PDB entry 8OZD | electron microscopy, 3.89 A resolution | chains A and J of the 8 polymer chains in the assembly

# Chain A
Protein: TIR domain-containing protein
Source organism: Maribacter polysiphoniae
UniProt: A0A316E683 (A0A316E683_9FLAO); residues 1-452 here = UniProt positions 1-452
Amino-acid sequence (452 residues; row label = number of the first residue in the row):
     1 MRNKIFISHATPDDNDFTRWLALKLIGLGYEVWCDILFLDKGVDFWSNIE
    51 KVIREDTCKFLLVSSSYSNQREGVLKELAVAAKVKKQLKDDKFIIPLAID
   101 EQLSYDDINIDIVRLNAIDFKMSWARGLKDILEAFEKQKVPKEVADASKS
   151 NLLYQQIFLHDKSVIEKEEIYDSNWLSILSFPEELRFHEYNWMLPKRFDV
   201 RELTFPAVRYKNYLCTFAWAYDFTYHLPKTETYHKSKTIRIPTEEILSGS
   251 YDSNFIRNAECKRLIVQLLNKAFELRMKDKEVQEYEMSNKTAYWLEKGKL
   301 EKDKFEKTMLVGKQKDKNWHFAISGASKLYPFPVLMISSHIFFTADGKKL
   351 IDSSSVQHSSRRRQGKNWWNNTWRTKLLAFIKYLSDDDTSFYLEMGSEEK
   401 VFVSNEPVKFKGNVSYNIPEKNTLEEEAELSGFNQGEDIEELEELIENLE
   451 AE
Disordered / not traced: 419-452
Reported in the primary citation:
  - catalytic residues: Glu77 (citing earlier work)

# Chain J
Molecule: 16-nt DNA strand
Sequence (16 nucleotides; numbered 1 to 16; the number before each row is that of its first residue):
     1 AAAAAAAAAAAAAAAA

# How chain A and chain J interact
Residue-residue contacts (16; chain A residue first):
  Arg201(A) - DA3(J)  salt bridge to the phosphate
  Arg263(A) - DA4(J)  hydrogen bond to the base
  Arg263(A) - DA5(J)  salt bridge to the phosphate
  Val266(A) - DA4(J)  phosphate contact
  Val266(A) - DA5(J)  phosphate contact
  Gln267(A) - DA3(J)  phosphate contact
  Gln267(A) - DA4(J)  sugar contact
  Asn270(A) - DA4(J)  sugar contact
  Ser327(A) - DA5(J)  phosphate contact
  Lys328(A) - DA5(J)  salt bridge to the phosphate
  His358(A) - DA12(J)  base contact
  Arg362(A) - DA12(J)  base contact
  Arg362(A) - DA13(J)  hydrogen bond to the base
  Arg362(A) - DA14(J)  hydrogen bond to the sugar
  Lys366(A) - DA14(J)  phosphate contact
  Lys366(A) - DA15(J)  salt bridge to the phosphate
Interface residues without a listed pair, chain J (8 interface residues in all): DA6

# Overview
The interface between chain A and chain J involves 10 residues on one side and 8 on the other; the contacts
include 3 hydrogen bonds and 4 salt bridges. Polar pairs include Arg263(A)-DA4(J), Arg362(A)-DA13(J) and
Arg362(A)-DA14(J). The paper reports the catalytic residue Glu77(A).
Chain A is TIR domain-containing protein (Maribacter polysiphoniae) and chain J is a 16-nt DNA strand; the
structure, cryoEM structure of SPARTA complex dimer-3, was determined by electron microscopy (same publication
as 8OZ6, 8OZC, 8OZE, 8OZF, 8OZG and 8OZI).
